6V8O - chains F and O of the 22 polymer chains in the assembly; structure by electron microscopy, 3.07 A resolution.

[Chain F]
Molecule: Chromatin structure-remodeling complex subunit RSC2
Organism: Saccharomyces cerevisiae (strain ATCC 204508 / S288c)
Reference sequence: Q06488 (RSC2_YEAST); residue numbers follow UniProt; this construct covers 1-889
Chain sequence (889 residues; numbered 1 to 889; the number before each row is that of its first residue):
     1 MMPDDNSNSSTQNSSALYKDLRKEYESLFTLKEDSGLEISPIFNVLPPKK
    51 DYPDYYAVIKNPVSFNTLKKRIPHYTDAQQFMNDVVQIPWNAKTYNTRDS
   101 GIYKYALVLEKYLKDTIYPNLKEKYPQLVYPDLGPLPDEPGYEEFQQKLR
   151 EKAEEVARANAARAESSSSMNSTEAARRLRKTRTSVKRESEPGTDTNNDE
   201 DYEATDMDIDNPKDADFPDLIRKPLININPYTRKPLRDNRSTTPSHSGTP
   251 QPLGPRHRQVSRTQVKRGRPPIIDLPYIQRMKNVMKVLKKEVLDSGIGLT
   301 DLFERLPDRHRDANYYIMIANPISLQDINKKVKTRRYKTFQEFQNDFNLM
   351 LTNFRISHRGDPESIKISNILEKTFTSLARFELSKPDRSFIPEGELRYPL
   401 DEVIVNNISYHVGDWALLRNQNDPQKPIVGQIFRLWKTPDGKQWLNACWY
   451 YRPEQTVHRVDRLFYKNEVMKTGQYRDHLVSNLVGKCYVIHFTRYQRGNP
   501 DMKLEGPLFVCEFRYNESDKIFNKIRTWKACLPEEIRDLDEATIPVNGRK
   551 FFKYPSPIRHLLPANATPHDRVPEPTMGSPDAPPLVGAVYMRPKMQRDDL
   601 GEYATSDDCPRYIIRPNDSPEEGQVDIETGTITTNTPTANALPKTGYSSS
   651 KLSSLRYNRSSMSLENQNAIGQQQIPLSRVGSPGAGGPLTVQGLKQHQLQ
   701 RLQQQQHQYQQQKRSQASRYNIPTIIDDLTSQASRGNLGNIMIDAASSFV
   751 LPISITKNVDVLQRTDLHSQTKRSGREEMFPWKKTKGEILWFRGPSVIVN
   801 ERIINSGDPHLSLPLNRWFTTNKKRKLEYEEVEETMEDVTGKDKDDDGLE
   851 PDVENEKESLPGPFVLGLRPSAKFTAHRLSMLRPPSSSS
Unresolved in the structure: 1-786, 821-848, 882-889
Swiss-Prot annotation at these positions:
  - modified residue: Y612 (Phosphotyrosine), S682 (Phosphoserine)
  - mutagenesis: E468 (E468K: In dpm3; defective in plasmid maintenance), G601 (G601E: In dpm18; defective in plasmid maintenance)

[Chain O]
Molecule: Chromatin structure-remodeling complex protein RSC58
Organism: Saccharomyces cerevisiae (strain ATCC 204508 / S288c)
Reference sequence: Q07979 (RSC58_YEAST); residues 1-502 here = UniProt positions 1-502
Chain sequence (502 residues; row label = number of the first residue in the row):
     1 MTESVGGNKLVDFLVNVQSILNAASVKCHVVDESFPAKFFEKNPDKIYES
    51 YCKFIKNRSNSEGLIRNEDKLVLTTINKRFENGEYEPIQGGFYKLYHDIK
   101 LVCTILIHFYPQGTRNYQLVDKFYKFSSELLLRECCRIGIALTQTNNIKS
   151 RSGKLLSGNEMDEYDDDDATELDKIISYDFIKISMNYTVPISQTYQIRTK
   201 DMDLFSSIISKSNLDKRPHELPNTNFKINNVLPQTDIENEAPRLGFVGAN
   251 TSNIPDPTLPPTEMMTRFLHPNWYALPTTVWLKYGNYNSWAPSFNENGTV
   301 VDSTTRGLIWLERIGYMDLYEKNEKKVKQEELLNTNEEGINRKQNDENNK
   351 NVDGKSNGVQDDGGDNDNDATIASANSESTENKEQFIIKLQNLYNWTPSN
   401 YIGDDEIENFRNGTPDKLVSDSLLKLKRLRKERILNKVLKPTTEERELYF
   451 KVKRILKEVILAKKVSKVPINNVRAFPVLQTNYNGSIPVVRAQPGRKRKH
   501 KK
Unresolved in the structure: 1-8, 63-72, 144-165, 319-386, 493-502

[Chain F / chain O interface]
Pairs across the interface - 82 pairs, chain F then chain O:
  W791(F) - Y195(O)
  W791(F) - I197(O)  hydrophobic
  W791(F) - L204(O)  hydrophobic
  W791(F) - F205(O)
  W791(F) - S206(O)
  W791(F) - F226(O)  hydrophobic
  F792(F) - L204(O)
  F792(F) - F205(O)  hydrogen bond (backbone-backbone)
  R793(F) - M202(O)
  R793(F) - I487(O)
  R793(F) - P488(O)  hydrogen bond (side chain-backbone)
  R793(F) - V490(O)
  G794(F) - S486(O)
  P795(F) - F205(O)
  P795(F) - N229(O)
  P795(F) - S486(O)  hydrogen bond (backbone-side chain)
  S796(F) - I208(O)
  S796(F) - V231(O)
  V797(F) - Q234(O)
  V797(F) - Y483(O)  hydrophobic
  V797(F) - N484(O)
  V797(F) - S486(O)
  I798(F) - S192(O)
  I798(F) - I208(O)  hydrophobic
  I798(F) - V231(O)
  I798(F) - P233(O)
  I798(F) - Q234(O)  hydrogen bond (backbone-backbone)
  V799(F) - T481(O)
  V799(F) - Y483(O)  hydrophobic
  N800(F) - Y187(O)
  N800(F) - V189(O)
  N800(F) - P233(O)
  E801(F) - T481(O)  hydrogen bond (backbone-side chain)
  R802(F) - Q480(O)
  R802(F) - T481(O)  hydrogen bond (backbone-backbone)
  R802(F) - Y483(O)  hydrogen bond
  I803(F) - V478(O)  hydrophobic
  I803(F) - L479(O)
  I804(F) - I237(O)
  I804(F) - V478(O)
  I804(F) - T481(O)
  S806(F) - L479(O)
  H810(F) - M185(O)
  L811(F) - I237(O)  hydrophobic
  L813(F) - I183(O)  hydrophobic
  R817(F) - I183(O)
  W818(F) - Y394(O)  hydrophobic
  P851(F) - S177(O)
  D852(F) - I181(O)
  N855(F) - I181(O)
  N855(F) - K182(O)
  E856(F) - K182(O)
  E856(F) - I183(O)
  E856(F) - S184(O)  hydrogen bond (backbone-backbone)
  K857(F) - D166(O)  salt bridge
  K857(F) - S184(O)
  E858(F) - S184(O)
  E858(F) - M185(O)
  E858(F) - N186(O)  hydrogen bond (backbone-backbone)
  S859(F) - N186(O)
  L860(F) - M185(O)  hydrophobic
  L860(F) - N186(O)  hydrogen bond (backbone-backbone)
  P861(F) - C136(O)  hydrophobic
  F864(F) - R133(O)
  L866(F) - M185(O)  hydrophobic
  L866(F) - I237(O)  hydrophobic
  L868(F) - F476(O)  hydrophobic
  L868(F) - V478(O)  hydrophobic
  R869(F) - E129(O)  salt bridge
  R869(F) - R133(O)
  R869(F) - R137(O)
  P870(F) - R133(O)  hydrogen bond (backbone-side chain)
  S871(F) - E134(O)
  S871(F) - R137(O)
  A872(F) - I20(O)
  A872(F) - E134(O)  hydrogen bond (backbone-side chain)
  K873(F) - N16(O)
  T875(F) - I20(O)
  A876(F) - N16(O)
  R878(F) - R474(O)
  L879(F) - I20(O)  hydrophobic
  L879(F) - A23(O)  hydrophobic
Also at the interface, not in a pair above, chain F (46 interface residues in all): I789, L790, F819, E854, P863
Also at the interface, not in a pair above, chain O (54 interface residues in all): S19, L130, L132, T188, Q196, D203, S207, E238, L390

[Summary]
Chain F and chain O form an interface of 46 and 54 residues respectively; the contacts include 12 hydrogen
bonds and 2 salt bridges. Among the polar pairs are K857(F)-D166(O), R869(F)-E129(O) and R793(F)-P488(O).
Curated annotation (UniProt) lists 2 mutagenesis sites on chain F.
Chain F is Chromatin structure-remodeling complex subunit RSC2 and chain O is Chromatin structure-remodeling
complex protein RSC58, both from Saccharomyces cerevisiae (strain ATCC 204508 / S288c); the structure, RSC
core, was determined by electron microscopy, deposited together with 6V92.
